1YN6 - chains A and B of the 3 polymer chains in the assembly; structure by X-ray diffraction, 2.20 A resolution.

# Chain A
Molecule: H-2 class I histocompatibility antigen, D-B alpha chain
From: Mus musculus
UniProt: P01899 (HA11_MOUSE); residues 2-274 here correspond to UniProt positions 26-298 (UniProt number = residue number + 24)
Chain sequence (273 residues; row label = number of the first residue in the row):
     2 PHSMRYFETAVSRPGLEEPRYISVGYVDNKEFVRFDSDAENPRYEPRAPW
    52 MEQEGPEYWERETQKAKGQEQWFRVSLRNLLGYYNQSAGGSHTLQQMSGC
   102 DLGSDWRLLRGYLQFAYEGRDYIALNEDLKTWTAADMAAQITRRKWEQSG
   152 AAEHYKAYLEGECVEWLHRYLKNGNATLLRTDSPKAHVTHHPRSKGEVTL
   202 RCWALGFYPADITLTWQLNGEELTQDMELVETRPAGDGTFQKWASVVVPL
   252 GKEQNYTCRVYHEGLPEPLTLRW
Disulfides: Cys101-Cys164, Cys203-Cys259

# Chain B
Molecule: Beta-2-microglobulin
From: Mus musculus
UniProt: P01887 (B2MG_MOUSE); residues 1-99 here correspond to UniProt positions 21-119 (UniProt number = residue number + 20)
Chain sequence (100 residues; row label = number of the first residue in the row; numbering starts at 0):
     0 MIQKTPQIQVYSRHPPENGKPNILNCYVTQFHPPHIEIQMLKNGKKIPKV
    50 EMSDMSFSKDWSFYILAHTEFTPTETDTYACRVKHDSMAEPKTVYWDRDM
Sequence notes: initiating methionine (0)
Disulfides: Cys25-Cys80

# How chain A and chain B interact
Pairs across the interface (53; chain A residue first):
  Phe8(A) - Phe56(B)  hydrophobic
  Glu9(A) - Phe56(B)
  Thr10(A) - Phe56(B)
  Thr10(A) - Phe62(B)
  Val12(A) - Pro33(B)  hydrophobic
  Tyr27(A) - Ser55(B)
  Tyr27(A) - Tyr63(B)
  Asn30(A) - Lys58(B)  hydrogen bond
  Arg35(A) - Asp53(B)  salt bridge
  Arg35(A) - Met54(B)  hydrogen bond (side chain-backbone)
  Arg35(A) - Ser55(B)  hydrogen bond
  Arg48(A) - Asp53(B)  salt bridge
  Thr94(A) - His31(B)
  Thr94(A) - Pro33(B)
  Gln96(A) - Phe56(B)
  Gln96(A) - Trp60(B)  hydrogen bond (side chain-backbone)
  Gln96(A) - Phe62(B)
  Gln97(A) - Phe56(B)
  Met98(A) - Phe56(B)  hydrophobic
  Met98(A) - Lys58(B)
  Met98(A) - Trp60(B)  hydrophobic
  Gln115(A) - Trp60(B)
  Phe116(A) - Trp60(B)
  Ala117(A) - Trp60(B)
  Glu119(A) - Ile1(B)
  Glu119(A) - His31(B)  hydrogen bond (backbone-side chain)
  Gly120(A) - His31(B)
  Gly120(A) - Trp60(B)
  Arg121(A) - Ile1(B)
  Asp122(A) - Trp60(B)  hydrogen bond
  His192(A) - Asp98(B)  salt bridge
  Arg202(A) - Asp98(B)  hydrogen bond (side chain-backbone)
  Arg202(A) - Met99(B)  hydrogen bond
  Trp204(A) - Asp98(B)
  Trp204(A) - Met99(B)
  Glu232(A) - Gln6(B)
  Glu232(A) - Gln8(B)
  Thr233(A) - Tyr26(B)
  Arg234(A) - Gln8(B)
  Arg234(A) - Tyr10(B)
  Arg234(A) - Tyr26(B)
  Arg234(A) - Met99(B)  hydrogen bond (side chain-backbone)
  Pro235(A) - Tyr10(B)  hydrogen bond (backbone-side chain)
  Pro235(A) - Asn24(B)
  Pro235(A) - Tyr26(B)
  Ala236(A) - Arg12(B)  hydrogen bond (backbone-side chain)
  Ala236(A) - Asn24(B)  hydrogen bond (backbone-side chain)
  Gly237(A) - Arg12(B)  hydrogen bond (backbone-side chain)
  Asp238(A) - Arg12(B)
  Gln242(A) - Tyr10(B)
  Gln242(A) - Ser11(B)  hydrogen bond (side chain-backbone)
  Gln242(A) - Arg12(B)  hydrogen bond (side chain-backbone)
  Trp244(A) - Met99(B)  hydrogen bond (side chain-backbone)
Also at the interface, not in a pair above, chain A (34 interface residues in all): Glu32, Leu206, Val231
Also at the interface, not in a pair above, chain B (24 interface residues in all): Pro14, Ser57, Leu65, Arg97

# In short
34 residues of chain A and 24 residues of chain B are in contact, with 16 hydrogen bonds and 3 salt bridges.
Polar contacts include Arg35(A)-Asp53(B), Arg48(A)-Asp53(B) and His192(A)-Asp98(B).
Chain A is H-2 class I histocompatibility antigen, D-B alpha chain and chain B is Beta-2-microglobulin, both
from Mus musculus; the structure, Crystal structure of a mouse MHC class I protein, H2-Db, in complex with a
peptide from ..., was determined by X-ray diffraction (same publication as 1YN7).
